3UIK - chains A and P of the 4 polymer chains in the assembly; structure by X-ray diffraction, 2.70 A resolution.

[Chain A]
Molecule: Baculoviral IAP repeat-containing protein 5
From: Homo sapiens
UniProt: O15392 (BIRC5_HUMAN); numbering as in UniProt (aligned over 1-142)
Chain sequence (143 residues; row label = number of the first residue in the row; numbering starts at 0):
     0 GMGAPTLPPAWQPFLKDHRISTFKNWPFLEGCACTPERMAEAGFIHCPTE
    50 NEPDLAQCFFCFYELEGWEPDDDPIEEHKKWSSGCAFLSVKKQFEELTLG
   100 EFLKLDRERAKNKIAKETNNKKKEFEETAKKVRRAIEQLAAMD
Unresolved in the structure: 0-4, 140-142
Construct notes: expression tag (0); engineered mutation Tyr-62 (Lys in O15392), Trp-80 (His in O15392), Lys-129 (Glu in O15392)
Swiss-Prot annotation at these positions:
  - binding site (Zn(2+)): Cys-57, Cys-60, His-77, Cys-84
  - site: Glu-126 (Interaction with FBXL7)
  - modified residue: Ser-20 (Phosphoserine), Lys-23 (N6-acetyllysine), Thr-34 (Phosphothreonine), Thr-48 (Phosphothreonine), Lys-90 (N6-acetyllysine), Lys-110 (N6-acetyllysine), Lys-112 (N6-acetyllysine), Lys-115 (N6-acetyllysine), Thr-117 (Phosphothreonine), Lys-121 (N6-acetyllysine), Lys-129 (N6-acetyllysine)
  - natural variant: Lys-129 (K129E: Loss of acetylation)
  - mutagenesis: Arg-18 (R18A: Disrupts interaction with histone H3pT3, no effect on interaction with INCENP), Lys-23 (K23R: Increases ubiquitination and blocks dissociation from centromeres; when associated with R-62; R-78 and R-79), Trp-25 (W25A: Disrupts interaction with histone H3pT3, no effect on interaction with INCENP), Cys-33 (C33R: Disrupts interaction with histone H3pT3, no effect on interaction with INCENP), Thr-34 (T34A: Loss of LAMTOR5 binding; T34E: Higher affinity for LAMTOR5 binding), Thr-48 (T48A/E: Localizes normally during mitosis but cannot support cell proliferation. Increased affinity for CDCA8/borealin), Cys-57 (C57A: Disrupts interaction with histone H3pT3, no effect on interaction with INCENP), Glu-65 (E65A: Almost abolishes RAN-binding. Does not disrupt binding to AURKB or CDCA8. Disrupts mitotic spindle assembly. Does not disrupt nuclear export), Trp-67 (W67A: Disrupts interaction with histone H3pT3, no effect on interaction with INCENP), Asp-70 (D70A: No change. Loss of interaction with AURKB; when associated with A-71), Asp-71 (D71A: No change. Loss of interaction with AURKB; when associated with A-70), Lys-78 (K78R: Increases ubiquitination and blocks dissociation from centromeres; when associated with R-23; R-62 and R-79), 6 further mutagenesis entries in UniProt
Metal / ion sites: Zn2+: Cys-57, Cys-60, His-77, Cys-84
From the paper describing this entry:
  - mutagenesis - K62Y/H80W (Kd 10.6 uM): unchanged binding to histone H3(1-10) peptide (chain P)

[Chain P]
Molecule: histone H3(1-10) peptide
Chain sequence (10 residues; each row starts with the number of its first residue):
     1 ARTKQTARKS
Unresolved in the structure: 5-10

[How chain A and chain P interact]
Contacting residue pairs (16; chain A residue first):
  Glu-51(A) / Lys-4(P)
  Tyr-62(A) / Thr-3(P)
  Glu-63(A) / Thr-3(P)
  Glu-63(A) / Lys-4(P)  hydrogen bond (backbone-backbone)
  Leu-64(A) / Arg-2(P)
  Leu-64(A) / Thr-3(P)
  Glu-65(A) / Ala-1(P)
  Glu-65(A) / Arg-2(P)  salt bridge
  Gly-66(A) / Ala-1(P)  hydrogen bond (backbone-backbone)
  Gly-66(A) / Arg-2(P)
  Trp-67(A) / Ala-1(P)  hydrophobic
  Asp-71(A) / Ala-1(P)  hydrogen bond (side chain-backbone)
  Glu-76(A) / Ala-1(P)
  Trp-80(A) / Ala-1(P)  hydrogen bond (side chain-backbone)
  Trp-80(A) / Arg-2(P)
  Trp-80(A) / Thr-3(P)

[Overview]
The interface between chain A and chain P involves 10 residues on one side and 4 on the other, with 4 hydrogen
bonds and 1 salt bridge. Polar pairs include Glu-65(A)/Arg-2(P), Asp-71(A)/Ala-1(P) and Trp-80(A)/Ala-1(P).
The paper reports that K62Y/H80W of chain A leave binding to histone H3(1-10) peptide (chain P) unchanged.
Chain A is Baculoviral IAP repeat-containing protein 5 (Homo sapiens) and chain P is histone H3(1-10) peptide;
the structure, crystal structure of human Survivin mutant K62Y/H80W in complex with H3(1-10) peptide, was
determined by X-ray diffraction together with 3UIH, 3UII and 3UIJ from the same study.
